PDB entry 9KW2 | X-ray diffraction, 1.80 A resolution | chain A

== Chain A ==
Name: Vitamin D3 dihydroxylase
From: Streptomyces griseolus
Notes: EC 1.14.15.-
UniProtKB: P18326 (CPXE_STRGO); numbering as in UniProt (aligned over 1-406)
Sequence (412 residues; each row starts with the number of its first residue):
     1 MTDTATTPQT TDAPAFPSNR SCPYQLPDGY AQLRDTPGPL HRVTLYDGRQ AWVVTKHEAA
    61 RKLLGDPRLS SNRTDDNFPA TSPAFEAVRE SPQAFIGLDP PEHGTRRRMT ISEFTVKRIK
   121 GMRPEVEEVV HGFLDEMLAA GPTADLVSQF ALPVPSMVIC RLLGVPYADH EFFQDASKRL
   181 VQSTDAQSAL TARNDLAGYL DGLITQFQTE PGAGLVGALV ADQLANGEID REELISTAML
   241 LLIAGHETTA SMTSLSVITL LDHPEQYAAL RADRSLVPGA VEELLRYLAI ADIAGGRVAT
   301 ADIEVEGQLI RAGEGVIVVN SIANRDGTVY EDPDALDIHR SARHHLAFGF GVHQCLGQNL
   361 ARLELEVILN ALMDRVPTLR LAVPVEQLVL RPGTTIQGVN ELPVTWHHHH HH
Unresolved in the structure: 1-6, 409-412
Sequence notes: engineered mutation Ala84 (Arg in P18326); variant Gln308 (His in P18326); expression tag (407-412)
Swiss-Prot annotation at these positions:
  - binding site (calciol): Thr81, Arg193, Ser236, Ile293
  - binding site (heme): His103, Arg107, Arg297, His353, Cys355
  - mutagenesis: Arg73 (R73A/F/L/V: Increase of the hydroxylase activity and decrease of affinity for both 25-hydroxyvitamin D3 and 1-alpha-hydroxyvitamin D3. Increase of the hydroxylase activity ...), Val88 (V88A: Decrease of the hydroxylase activity for both 25-hydroxyivitamin D3 and 1-alpha-hydroxyvitamin D3), Leu180 (L180A: Decrease of the hydroxylase activity for both 25-hydroxyvitamin D3 and 1-alpha-hydroxyvitamin D3), Val181 (V181A: Decrease of the hydroxylase activity for both 25-hydroxyvitamin D3 and 1-alpha-hydroxyvitamin D3), Arg193 (R193A/Q/K: Decrease of the hydroxylase activity), Ile293 (I293A: Slight increase of the hydroxylase activity)
Bound ions: heme Fe: Cys355 (together with ketoconazole)
Small-molecule neighbours:
  - heme (HEM): Leu64, Arg73, Phe95, Ile96, His103, Arg107, Phe114, Ile159, Leu240, Leu241, Ala244, Gly245, Thr248, Thr249, Met252, Leu285, Ile290, Ala291, Ala294, Arg297, Asn320, Ala347, Phe348, Gly349, Val352, His353, Gln354, Cys355, Leu356, Gly357, Ala361
  - ketoconazole (KTN; cis-1-acetyl-4-(4-((2-(2,4-dichlorophenyl)-2-(1H-imidazol-1-ylmethyl)-1,3-dioxolan-4-yl)methoxy)phenyl)piperazine): Arg73, Thr81, Ser82, Ala84, Phe85, Val88, Ile96, Leu180, Val181, Ser183, Leu240, Ile243, Ala244, Thr248, Ile293, Ala294, Cys355, Thr394, Thr395, Ile396
Reported in the primary citation:
  - heme coordination: Cys355
  - binding site for ketoconazole: Arg73, Thr81, Ser82, Val88, Val181, Leu240, Ile243, Ala244, Thr248, Ile293, Thr394, Thr395
  - conformationally variable residues (helix shift, side-chain flip): Arg73, Val88, Phe173, Val181, His246

== In short ==
Chain A binds heme and ketoconazole. Curated annotation (UniProt) lists 4 calciol-binding residues, 5
heme-binding residues and 6 mutagenesis sites. The paper reports a binding site for ketoconazole at Arg73,
Thr81 and Ser82 among others; heme coordination by Cys355.
Chain A is Vitamin D3 dihydroxylase (Streptomyces griseolus); the structure, Crystal structure of CYP105A1
R84A and ketoconazole complex, was determined by X-ray diffraction, deposited together with 9KW3, 9KW4 and
9KW5.
